PDB entry 7U2A | electron microscopy, 4.10 A resolution (low resolution: residue-level contacts below are approximate; hydrogen-bond / salt-bridge calls are withheld) | chains C and B of the 3 polymer chains in the assembly

Chain C:
Molecule: 38-nt RNA strand
From: Homo sapiens
Sequence (38 nucleotides; numbered 1 to 62; 24 numbers in that range are skipped by the numbering (no residue carries them; nothing is unmodelled there); the number before each row is that of its first residue):
     1 GAGAAAGCU
    34 CCAUGUCUAA CAACAUGGCU UUCUCACCA

Chain B:
Protein: Serine--tRNA ligase, mitochondrial
From: Homo sapiens
Notes: EC 6.1.1.11
Reference sequence: Q9NP81 (SYSM_HUMAN); residue numbers follow UniProt; this construct covers 1-518
Sequence (518 residues; each row starts with the number of its first residue):
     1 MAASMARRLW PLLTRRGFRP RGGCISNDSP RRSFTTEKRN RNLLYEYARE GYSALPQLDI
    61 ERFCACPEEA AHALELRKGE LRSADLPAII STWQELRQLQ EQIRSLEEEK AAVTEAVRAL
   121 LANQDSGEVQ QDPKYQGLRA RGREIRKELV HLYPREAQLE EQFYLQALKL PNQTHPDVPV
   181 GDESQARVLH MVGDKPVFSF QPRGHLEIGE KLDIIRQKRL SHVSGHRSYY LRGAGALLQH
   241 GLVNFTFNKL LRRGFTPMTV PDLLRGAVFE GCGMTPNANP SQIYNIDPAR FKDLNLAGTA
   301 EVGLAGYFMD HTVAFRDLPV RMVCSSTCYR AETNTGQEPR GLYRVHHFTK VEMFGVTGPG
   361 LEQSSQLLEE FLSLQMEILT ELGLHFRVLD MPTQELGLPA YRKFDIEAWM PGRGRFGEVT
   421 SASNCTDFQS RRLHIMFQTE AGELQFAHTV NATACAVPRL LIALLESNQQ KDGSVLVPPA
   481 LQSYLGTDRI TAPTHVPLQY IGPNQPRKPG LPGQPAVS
Disordered / not traced: 1-38, 119-137, 334-337, 504-518
Small-molecule neighbours: 5'-O-(N-(L-seryl)-sulfamoyl)adenosine (SSA): Thr-299, Glu-301, Arg-330, Glu-332, Tyr-343, Arg-344, Val-345, Phe-348, Lys-350, Glu-352, Glu-418, Val-419, Thr-420, Ser-421, Asn-451, Ala-452, Thr-453, Ala-456, Pro-458, Arg-459
Reported in the primary citation:
  - mutagenesis - R118A, R118A/R139A/R143A, R139A, R143A, R146A: decreased catalytic activity

How chain C and chain B interact:
Residue-residue contacts (20):
  G1(C) / Phe-291(B)
  A36(C) / Arg-49(B)
  A36(C) / Glu-50(B)
  C40(C) / Arg-146(B)
  U41(C) / Arg-143(B)
  U41(C) / Arg-146(B)
  A42(C) / Thr-114(B)
  A42(C) / Val-117(B)
  A42(C) / Arg-118(B)
  A42(C) / Arg-139(B)
  A42(C) / Gly-142(B)
  A42(C) / Arg-143(B)
  A43(C) / Lys-110(B)
  A43(C) / Thr-114(B)
  A43(C) / Arg-118(B)
  A43(C) / Gly-142(B)
  A43(C) / Arg-146(B)
  C44(C) / Arg-118(B)
  G50(C) / Glu-50(B)
  G51(C) / Tyr-52(B)
Other interface residues (no listed pair), chain C (11 interface residues in all): G38, U39
Other interface residues (no listed pair), chain B (16 interface residues in all): Gly-51, Val-113, Tyr-153, Arg-290

Overview:
Chain C and chain B form an interface of 11 and 16 residues respectively. Bound to chain B:
5'-O-(N-(L-seryl)-sulfamoyl)adenosine. From the paper: R118A, R118A/R139A/R143A and R139A of chain B, among
others, reduce catalytic activity; 5 substitutions were tested in all.
Chain C is a 38-nt RNA strand and chain B is Serine--tRNA ligase, mitochondrial, both from Homo sapiens; the
structure, Cryo-electron microscopy structure of human mt-SerRS in complex with mt-tRNA (GCU), was determined
by electron microscopy (same publication as 7TZB and 7U2B).
